PDB entry 1XPK | X-ray diffraction, 2.00 A resolution | chains A and B

Chain A:
Molecule: 3-hydroxy-3-methylglutaryl CoA synthase
Source organism: Staphylococcus aureus subsp. aureus
Notes: EC 2.3.3.10
UniProtKB: Q79ZY6 (Q79ZY6_STAAW); numbering as in UniProt (aligned over 1-388)
Sequence (389 residues; each row starts with the number of its first residue):
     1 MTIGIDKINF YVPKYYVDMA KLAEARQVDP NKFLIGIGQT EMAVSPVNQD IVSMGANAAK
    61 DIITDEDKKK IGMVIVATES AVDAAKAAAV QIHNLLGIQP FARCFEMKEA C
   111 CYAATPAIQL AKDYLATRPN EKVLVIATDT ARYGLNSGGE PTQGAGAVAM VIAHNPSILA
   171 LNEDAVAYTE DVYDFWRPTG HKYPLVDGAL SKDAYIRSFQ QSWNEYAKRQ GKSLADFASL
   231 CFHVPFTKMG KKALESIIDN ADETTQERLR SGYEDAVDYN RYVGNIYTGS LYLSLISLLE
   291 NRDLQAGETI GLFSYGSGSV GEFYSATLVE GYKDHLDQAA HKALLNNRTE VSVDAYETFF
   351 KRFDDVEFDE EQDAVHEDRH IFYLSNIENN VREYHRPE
Not modelled in the structure: 1
Differences from the reference sequence: microheterogeneity Cys111 (Cys in Q79ZY6)
Modified residues: Cys111 (s-acetyl-cysteine; SCY)
Small-molecule neighbours: acetoacetyl-coenzyme A / 3-hydroxy-3-methylglutaryl-coenzyme A: Asp29, Asn31, Lys32, Ile35, Gly36, Ile37, Glu79, Ala110, Cys111, Tyr143, Gly148, Gly149, Pro151, Thr152, Asp184, Phe185, Val196, Gly198, Ser201, Tyr205, His233, Pro235, Phe236, Met239, Asn275, Tyr277, Tyr305, Gly306, Ser307
Reported in the primary citation:
  - binding site for 3-hydroxy-3-methylglutaryl-coenzyme A: Glu79, Asp184, Phe185, His233, Ser307
  - catalytic residues: Cys111 (citing earlier work)
  - catalytic residues: His233, Asn275 (proposed by the authors, not directly observed)

Chain B:
Molecule: 3-hydroxy-3-methylglutaryl CoA synthase
Source organism: Staphylococcus aureus subsp. aureus
Notes: EC 2.3.3.10
UniProtKB: Q79ZY6 (Q79ZY6_STAAW); numbering as in UniProt (aligned over 1-388)
Sequence (388 residues; row label = number of the first residue in the row):
     1 MTIGIDKINF YVPKYYVDMA KLAEARQVDP NKFLIGIGQT EMAVSPVNQD IVSMGANAAK
    61 DIITDEDKKK IGMVIVATES AVDAAKAAAV QIHNLLGIQP FARCFEMKEA CYAATPAIQL
   121 AKDYLATRPN EKVLVIATDT ARYGLNSGGE PTQGAGAVAM VIAHNPSILA LNEDAVAYTE
   181 DVYDFWRPTG HKYPLVDGAL SKDAYIRSFQ QSWNEYAKRQ GKSLADFASL CFHVPFTKMG
   241 KKALESIIDN ADETTQERLR SGYEDAVDYN RYVGNIYTGS LYLSLISLLE NRDLQAGETI
   301 GLFSYGSGSV GEFYSATLVE GYKDHLDQAA HKALLNNRTE VSVDAYETFF KRFDDVEFDE
   361 EQDAVHEDRH IFYLSNIENN VREYHRPE
Not modelled in the structure: 1
Modified residues: Cys111 (s-acetyl-cysteine; SCY)
Small-molecule neighbours: acetoacetyl-coenzyme A (CAA): Asp29, Asn31, Lys32, Ile35, Gly36, Ile37, Cys111, Tyr143, Gly148, Gly149, Pro151, Thr152, Asp184, Phe185, Val196, Gly198, Ser201, Lys202, Tyr205, His233, Pro235, Phe236, Met239, Asn275, Tyr277, Tyr305, Ser307
Reported in the primary citation:
  - binding site for 3-hydroxy-3-methylglutaryl-coenzyme A: Glu79, Asp184, Phe185, His233, Ser307
  - catalytic residues: Cys111 (citing earlier work)
  - catalytic residues: His233, Asn275 (proposed by the authors, not directly observed)

Chain A / chain B interface:
Residue-residue contacts (135; chain A residue first):
  Met73(A) - Leu120(B)  hydrophobic
  Glu79(A) - Ala84(B)
  Glu79(A) - Ala85(B)
  Ala81(A) - Lys108(B)
  Ala81(A) - Thr189(B)  hydrogen bond (backbone-side chain)
  Val82(A) - Pro188(B)
  Val82(A) - Thr189(B)  hydrogen bond (backbone-backbone)
  Asp83(A) - Lys108(B)  hydrogen bond (backbone-side chain)
  Asp83(A) - Trp186(B)
  Asp83(A) - Arg187(B)  hydrogen bond (side chain-backbone)
  Asp83(A) - Pro188(B)
  Asp83(A) - Thr189(B)
  Ala84(A) - Glu79(B)
  Ala84(A) - Lys108(B)
  Ala84(A) - Arg187(B)  hydrogen bond (backbone-backbone)
  Ala85(A) - Glu79(B)
  Ala85(A) - Lys108(B)
  Ala85(A) - Glu109(B)
  Ala85(A) - Ala110(B)  hydrogen bond (backbone-backbone)
  Ala85(A) - Phe185(B)  hydrophobic
  Lys86(A) - Lys108(B)  hydrogen bond (backbone-side chain)
  Lys86(A) - Glu109(B)
  Lys86(A) - Asp181(B)  salt bridge
  Lys86(A) - Val182(B)  hydrogen bond (side chain-backbone)
  Lys86(A) - Tyr183(B)
  Lys86(A) - Gly308(B)  hydrogen bond (side chain-backbone)
  Ala87(A) - Lys108(B)
  Ala87(A) - Glu109(B)  hydrogen bond (backbone-side chain)
  Val90(A) - Asp181(B)
  Val90(A) - Gly308(B)
  Val90(A) - Val310(B)  hydrophobic
  Gln91(A) - Asp181(B)
  Gln91(A) - Tyr183(B)
  His93(A) - Thr179(B)
  Asn94(A) - Asp181(B)  hydrogen bond
  Pro100(A) - Ala177(B)
  Pro100(A) - Tyr178(B)
  Pro100(A) - Thr179(B)  hydrogen bond (backbone-backbone)
  Phe101(A) - Ala177(B)
  Phe101(A) - Tyr178(B)  hydrophobic
  Phe101(A) - Gln211(B)
  Phe101(A) - Glu215(B)
  Phe101(A) - Arg219(B)
  Ala102(A) - Ala177(B)  hydrogen bond (backbone-backbone)
  Ala102(A) - Thr179(B)  hydrogen bond (backbone-side chain)
  Arg103(A) - Tyr112(B)
  Arg103(A) - Gln119(B)
  Arg103(A) - Ala175(B)
  Arg103(A) - Ala177(B)
  Arg103(A) - Glu312(B)  salt bridge
  Cys104(A) - Glu109(B)
  Cys104(A) - Thr179(B)  hydrogen bond
  Cys104(A) - Val310(B)
  Phe105(A) - Met107(B)  hydrophobic
  Phe105(A) - Lys108(B)
  Phe105(A) - Glu109(B)
  Phe105(A) - Pro116(B)  hydrophobic
  Phe105(A) - Leu120(B)  hydrophobic
  Glu106(A) - Glu106(B)
  Glu106(A) - Met107(B)
  Glu106(A) - Lys108(B)  salt bridge
  Met107(A) - Phe105(B)  hydrophobic
  Met107(A) - Glu106(B)
  Met107(A) - Met107(B)  hydrophobic
  Lys108(A) - Ala81(B)
  Lys108(A) - Asp83(B)  hydrogen bond (side chain-backbone)
  Lys108(A) - Ala84(B)
  Lys108(A) - Ala85(B)
  Lys108(A) - Lys86(B)
  Lys108(A) - Ala87(B)
  Lys108(A) - Phe105(B)
  Lys108(A) - Glu106(B)  salt bridge
  Glu109(A) - Ala85(B)
  Glu109(A) - Lys86(B)
  Glu109(A) - Ala87(B)  hydrogen bond (side chain-backbone)
  Glu109(A) - Cys104(B)
  Glu109(A) - Phe105(B)
  Ala110(A) - Ala85(B)  hydrogen bond (backbone-backbone)
  Tyr112(A) - Arg103(B)
  Pro116(A) - Phe105(B)  hydrophobic
  Gln119(A) - Arg103(B)
  Leu120(A) - Phe105(B)  hydrophobic
  Leu120(A) - Leu120(B)
  Leu120(A) - Tyr124(B)  hydrophobic
  Asp123(A) - Asp123(B)
  Asp123(A) - Tyr124(B)
  Asp123(A) - Arg128(B)  salt bridge
  Tyr124(A) - Leu120(B)  hydrophobic
  Tyr124(A) - Asp123(B)
  Ala175(A) - Arg103(B)
  Ala177(A) - Pro100(B)
  Ala177(A) - Phe101(B)
  Ala177(A) - Ala102(B)  hydrogen bond (backbone-backbone)
  Ala177(A) - Arg103(B)
  Tyr178(A) - Pro100(B)
  Tyr178(A) - Phe101(B)  hydrophobic
  Thr179(A) - His93(B)
  Thr179(A) - Pro100(B)  hydrogen bond (backbone-backbone)
  Thr179(A) - Ala102(B)  hydrogen bond (side chain-backbone)
  Thr179(A) - Cys104(B)  hydrogen bond
  Asp181(A) - Lys86(B)  salt bridge
  Asp181(A) - Val90(B)
  Asp181(A) - Gln91(B)
  Asp181(A) - Asn94(B)  hydrogen bond
  Val182(A) - Lys86(B)  hydrogen bond (backbone-side chain)
  Tyr183(A) - Lys86(B)
  Tyr183(A) - Gln91(B)
  Tyr183(A) - Val381(B)  hydrophobic
  Phe185(A) - Ala85(B)  hydrophobic
  Trp186(A) - Asp83(B)
  Trp186(A) - Asn379(B)
  Trp186(A) - Asn380(B)  hydrogen bond (side chain-backbone)
  Trp186(A) - Val381(B)  hydrophobic
  Arg187(A) - Asp83(B)  hydrogen bond (backbone-side chain)
  Arg187(A) - Ala84(B)  hydrogen bond (backbone-backbone)
  Pro188(A) - Val82(B)
  Pro188(A) - Asp83(B)
  Thr189(A) - Ala81(B)  hydrogen bond (side chain-backbone)
  Thr189(A) - Val82(B)  hydrogen bond (backbone-backbone)
  Thr189(A) - Asp83(B)
  His191(A) - Asn380(B)
  Leu195(A) - Asn380(B)
  Glu215(A) - Phe101(B)
  Arg219(A) - Phe101(B)
  Gly308(A) - Lys86(B)  hydrogen bond (backbone-side chain)
  Gly308(A) - Val90(B)
  Val310(A) - Val90(B)  hydrophobic
  Val310(A) - Cys104(B)
  Glu312(A) - Arg103(B)  salt bridge
  Asn379(A) - Trp186(B)
  Asn380(A) - Trp186(B)  hydrogen bond (backbone-side chain)
  Asn380(A) - His191(B)
  Asn380(A) - Leu195(B)
  Val381(A) - Tyr183(B)  hydrophobic
  Val381(A) - Trp186(B)  hydrophobic
Other interface residues (no listed pair), chain A (57 interface residues in all): Thr127, Arg128, Val176, Gln211, Ser309
Other interface residues (no listed pair), chain B (59 interface residues in all): Met73, Thr127, Glu173, Val176, Glu180, Ser309

Overview:
Chain A and chain B form an interface of 57 and 59 residues respectively; the contacts include 31 hydrogen
bonds and 7 salt bridges. Polar pairs include Lys86(A)-Asp181(B), Arg103(A)-Glu312(B) and Glu106(A)-Lys108(B).
The paper reports catalytic residues Cys111(A), His233(A) and Cys111(B) among others; a binding site for
3-hydroxy-3-methylglutaryl-coenzyme A at Glu79(A), Asp184(A) and Glu79(B) among others.
Both chains are 3-hydroxy-3-methylglutaryl CoA synthase (Staphylococcus aureus subsp. aureus). Entry 1XPK
(CRYSTAL STRUCTURE OF STAPHYLOCOCCUS AUREUS HMG-COA SYNTHASE WITH HMG-CoA AND WITH ACETOACETYL-COA AND
ACETYLATED CYSTEINE) was determined by X-ray diffraction (same publication as 1XPL).
